Entry 3A11 (X-ray diffraction, 2.50 A resolution); this record covers chains A and C of the 6 polymer chains in the assembly.

Chain A (and C):
Protein: Translation initiation factor eIF-2B, delta subunit
Organism: Thermococcus kodakaraensis
Notes: EC 5.3.1.-; chain C of this document is another copy of the same molecule, construct and numbering; everything in this record applies to it too
UniProt: Q5JFM9 (Q5JFM9_PYRKO); numbering as in UniProt (aligned over 1-322)
Amino-acid sequence (338 residues; row label = number of the first residue in the row; numbers below 1 keep their minus sign (Met-15 is residue -15)):
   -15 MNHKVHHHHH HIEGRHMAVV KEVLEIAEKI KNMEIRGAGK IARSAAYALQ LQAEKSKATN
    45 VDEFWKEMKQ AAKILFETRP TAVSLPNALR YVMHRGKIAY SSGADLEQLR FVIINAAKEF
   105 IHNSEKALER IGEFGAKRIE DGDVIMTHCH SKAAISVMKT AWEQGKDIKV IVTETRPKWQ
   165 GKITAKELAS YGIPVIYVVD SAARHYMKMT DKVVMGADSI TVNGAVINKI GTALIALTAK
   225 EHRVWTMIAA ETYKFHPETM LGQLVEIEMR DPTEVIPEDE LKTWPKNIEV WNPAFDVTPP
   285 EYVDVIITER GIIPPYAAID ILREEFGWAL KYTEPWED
Disordered / not traced: -15 to 2 (chain C: -15 to 1, 247-250)
Sequence notes: expression tag (-15 to 0)
Swiss-Prot annotation at these positions:
  - active site: Cys133 (Proton acceptor), Asp202 (Proton donor)
  - binding site (substrate): Arg20 to Gly23, Arg63, Ser135 to Ala137, Asn212, Lys213, Lys238
  - site: Arg227 (Plays a key role in hexamerization)
  - mutagenesis: Cys133 (C133A/S: Loss of catalytic activity), Asp202 (D202N: Loss of catalytic activity), Arg227 (R227E: Impairs molecular assembly. 60-fold decrease in catalytic activity)
Reported in the primary citation:
  - self-association interface (contacts with another copy of this molecule); pairs are residue here / residue on that copy: Glu158-Arg160 (salt bridge), Arg227-Glu285, Tyr300-Tyr300 (hydrophobic contact)
  - mutagenesis - R227E: decreased catalytic activity
  - mutagenesis - C133A, C133S, D202N: abolished catalytic activity
  - mutagenesis - D202N: abolished binding to alpha-R15P (proposed by the authors, not directly observed)
  - catalytic residues: Asp202 (proposed by the authors, not directly observed)

How chain A and chain C interact:
Residue-residue contacts (26):
  Asn107(A) - Lys315(C)
  Arg114(A) - Lys315(C)
  Arg122(A) - Glu242(C)  salt bridge
  Arg122(A) - Thr243(C)  hydrogen bond (side chain-backbone)
  Arg122(A) - Leu245(C)
  Glu124(A) - Gly246(C)
  Glu124(A) - Ile251(C)
  Lys196(A) - Gly246(C)
  Arg227(A) - Pro283(C)
  Arg227(A) - Glu285(C)  salt bridge
  Arg227(A) - Tyr286(C)  hydrogen bond
  Trp229(A) - Leu245(C)  hydrophobic
  Trp229(A) - Gly246(C)
  Asp288(A) - Asn207(C)
  Thr292(A) - Leu314(C)
  Arg294(A) - Leu314(C)
  Arg294(A) - Lys315(C)
  Gly295(A) - Leu314(C)
  Ile297(A) - Leu314(C)  hydrophobic
  Pro298(A) - Asn207(C)
  Tyr300(A) - Asn207(C)
  Tyr300(A) - Tyr300(C)
  Ala301(A) - Ile303(C)  hydrophobic
  Asp304(A) - Arg307(C)  salt bridge
  Ile305(A) - Leu314(C)  hydrophobic
  Glu308(A) - Arg307(C)  salt bridge
Other interface residues (no listed pair), chain A (20 interface residues in all): Val289, Ile296
Other interface residues (no listed pair), chain C (16 interface residues in all): Val206, Met244

Summary:
20 residues of chain A and 16 residues of chain C are in contact, with 2 hydrogen bonds and 4 salt bridges.
Polar contacts include Arg122(A)-Glu242(C), Arg227(A)-Glu285(C) and Asp304(A)-Arg307(C). From the paper: the
catalytic residue Asp202(A); C133A, C133S and D202N of chain A abolish catalytic activity.
Chain A and chain C are both Translation initiation factor eIF-2B, delta subunit (Thermococcus kodakaraensis);
the structure, Crystal structure of ribose-1,5-bisphosphate isomerase from Thermococcus kodakaraensis KOD1,
was determined by X-ray diffraction (same publication as 3VM6 and 3A9C).
